9IT4 - chains B and F; structure by X-ray diffraction, 2.39 A resolution.

[Chain B]
Molecule: Histone-lysine N-methyltransferase, H3 lysine-9 specific
Source organism: Schizosaccharomyces pombe 972h-
Notes: EC 2.1.1.355, 2.1.1.366, 2.1.1.367
UniProtKB: O60016 (CLR4_SCHPO); residue numbers follow UniProt; this construct covers 191-490
Amino-acid sequence (301 residues; row label = number of the first residue in the row):
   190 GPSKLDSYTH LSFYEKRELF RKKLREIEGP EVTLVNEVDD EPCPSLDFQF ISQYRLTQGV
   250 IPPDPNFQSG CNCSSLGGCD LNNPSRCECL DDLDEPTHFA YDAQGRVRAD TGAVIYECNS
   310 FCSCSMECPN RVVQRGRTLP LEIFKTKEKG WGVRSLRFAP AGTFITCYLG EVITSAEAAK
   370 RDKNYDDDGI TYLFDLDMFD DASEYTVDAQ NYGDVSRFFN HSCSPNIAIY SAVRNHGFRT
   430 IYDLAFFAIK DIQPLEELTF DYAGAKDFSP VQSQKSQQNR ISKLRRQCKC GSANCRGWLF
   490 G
Not modelled in the structure: 190-194, 264-266, 373-374, 455-473
Sequence notes: expression tag (190)
Bound ions: Zn2+ site 1: Cys260, Cys278, Cys307, Cys311; Zn2+ site 2: Cys260, Cys262, Cys268, Cys276; Zn2+ site 3: Cys268, Cys307, Cys313, Cys317; Zn2+ site 4: Cys412, Cys477, Cys479, Cys484
Residues lining bound ligands: S-adenosylmethionine (SAM): Lys338, Gly339, Trp340, Gly378, Ile379, Thr380, Tyr381, Arg406, Phe407, Phe408, Asn409, His410, Ser411, Tyr451, Arg474, Gln476, Cys477, Lys478, Cys479, Leu488
UniProt features mapped onto this chain:
  - region: Gly453 to Lys472 (Autoregulatory loop)
  - binding site (Zn(2+)): Cys260, Cys262, Cys268, Cys276, Cys278, Cys307, Cys311, Cys313, Cys317, Cys412, Cys477, Cys479, Cys484
  - binding site (S-adenosyl-L-methionine): Lys338 to Trp340, Tyr381, Arg406, Phe407 to His410, Cys477, Lys478
  - modified residue: Lys455 (N6,N6,N6-trimethyllysine), Lys464 (N6-methyllysine)
  - mutagenesis: Arg320 (R320H: Abolishes methyltransferase activity), Gly378 (G378S: Abolishes methyltransferase activity), Tyr451 (Y451N: Abolishes methyltransferase activity), Lys455 (K455R: Greatly diminishes Clr4 automethylation and causes hyperactivity towards histone H3K9), Gly486 (G486D: Abolishes methyltransferase activity)
From the paper describing this entry:
  - binding site for Histone H3.1/H3.2 (chain F): Tyr357, Phe383, Phe449, Tyr451
  - conformationally variable residues (helix shift, loop rearrangement, side-chain flip): Thr363, Ala365 to Thr395, Arg423 to Tyr431, Gly453 to Lys472, Gly486 to Gly490
  - contacts within the chain: Asp390-Arg428 (salt bridge)
  - mutagenesis - Y357A, D371A, F383A, D384A, D386A, F427A, F449A/Y451A: decreased catalytic activity
  - mutagenesis - F256A, D280A/D281A: unchanged catalytic activity on unmodified H3t
  - mutagenesis - K455A/K472A, K455W/K472W: increased catalytic activity
  - catalytic residues: Tyr357 (by similarity / conservation)
  - mutagenesis - F427A: unchanged catalytic activity
  - post-translational modification sites: Lys455, Lys472 (citing earlier work)

[Chain F]
Molecule: Histone H3.1/H3.2
UniProtKB: P09988 (H31_SCHPO); residues 3-19 here correspond to UniProt positions 4-20 (UniProt number = residue number + 1)
Amino-acid sequence (17 residues; row label = number of the first residue in the row):
     3 TKQTARLSTG GCAPRKQ
Not modelled in the structure: 3-4
Sequence notes: engineered mutation Leu9 (Lys10 in P09988), Cys14 (Lys15 in P09988)
Modified / non-standard residues: Leu9 (norleucine; NLE)
UniProt features mapped onto this chain:
  - modified residue: Lys4 (N6,N6,N6-trimethyllysine), Ser10 (Phosphoserine), Lys18 (N6-acetyllysine)

[Interface between chain B and chain F]
Residue-residue contacts (44; chain B residue first):
  Ala298(B) with Lys18(F)
  Asp299(B) with Lys18(F)
  Thr300(B) with Lys18(F); Gln19(F)
  Gly301(B) with Lys18(F)
  Ala302(B) with Gln19(F)
  Tyr357(B) with Leu9(F)
  Ala367(B) with Arg8(F)
  Asp371(B) with Arg8(F), salt bridge
  Thr380(B) with Ala7(F)
  Leu382(B) with Arg8(F); Leu9(F), hydrogen bond (backbone-backbone)
  Phe383(B) with Leu9(F); Ser10(F); Thr11(F)
  Asp384(B) with Thr6(F); Arg8(F), salt bridge; Leu9(F), hydrogen bond (backbone-backbone); Thr11(F)
  Asp386(B) with Ser10(F), hydrogen bond; Thr11(F), hydrogen bond (side chain-backbone)
  Met387(B) with Thr11(F), hydrogen bond (backbone-side chain); Gly13(F); Cys14(F), hydrogen bond (backbone-backbone); Gln19(F)
  Thr395(B) with Arg8(F), hydrogen bond
  Ala417(B) with Gln19(F)
  Ile418(B) with Thr11(F); Gln19(F)
  Tyr419(B) with Gln19(F)
  Leu433(B) with Thr11(F)
  Ile438(B) with Gln19(F)
  Phe449(B) with Leu9(F)
  Tyr451(B) with Leu9(F); Ser10(F), hydrogen bond (backbone-backbone)
  Ala452(B) with Ser10(F); Gly12(F)
  Gly453(B) with Ser10(F); Thr11(F); Gly12(F)
  Phe489(B) with Thr6(F); Arg8(F)
  Gly490(B) with Ala7(F); Arg8(F)
Also at the interface, not in a pair above, chain B (30 interface residues in all): Val303, Ala368, Tyr381, Asp450
The authors on this interface:
  - specific contacts: Ala367(B)-Arg8(F) (backbone contact), Asp371(B)-Arg8(F) (hydrogen bond), Asp384(B)-Arg8(F) (hydrogen bond), Asp386(B)-Ser10(F) (hydrogen bond), Asp386(B)-Thr11(F) (hydrogen bond), Thr395(B)-Arg8(F)
  - interface residues, chain B: Leu382(B), Asp384(B), Asp386(B)
  - interface residues, chain F: Ser10(F)

[Overview]
Chain B and chain F form an interface of 30 and 11 residues respectively; the contacts include 8 hydrogen
bonds and 2 salt bridges. Polar pairs include Asp371(B)-Arg8(F), Asp384(B)-Arg8(F) and Asp386(B)-Ser10(F). The
paper describes a backbone contact between Ala367(B) and Arg8(F); hydrogen bonds between Asp371(B) and
Arg8(F), Asp384(B) and Arg8(F) and Asp386(B) and Ser10(F) among others; a contact between Thr395(B) and
Arg8(F). From the paper: the catalytic residue Tyr357(B); Y357A, D371A and F383A of chain B, among others,
reduce catalytic activity; 11 substitutions were tested in all.
Here chain B is Histone-lysine N-methyltransferase, H3 lysine-9 specific (Schizosaccharomyces pombe 972h-) and
chain F is Histone H3.1/H3.2. Entry 9IT4 (Structure of Clr4 catalyzing histone H3 K9 methylation) was
determined by X-ray diffraction.
